Entry 3WZP (X-ray diffraction, 1.20 A resolution); this record covers chains B and D of the 4 polymer chains in the assembly.

# Chain B (and D)
Protein: Streptavidin
Source organism: Streptomyces avidinii
Notes: chain D of this document is another copy of the same molecule, construct and numbering; everything in this record applies to it too
UniProt: P22629 (SAV_STRAV); residues 13-139 here correspond to UniProt positions 37-163 (UniProt number = residue number + 24)
Sequence (129 residues; row label = number of the first residue in the row):
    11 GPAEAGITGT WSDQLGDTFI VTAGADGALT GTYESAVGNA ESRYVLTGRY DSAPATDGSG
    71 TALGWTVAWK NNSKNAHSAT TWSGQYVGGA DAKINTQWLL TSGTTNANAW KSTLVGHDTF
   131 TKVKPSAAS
Disordered / not traced: 134-139
Sequence notes: expression tag (11-12); engineered mutation Ser22 (Tyr46 in P22629), Asp23 (Asn47 in P22629), Asp27 (Ser51 in P22629), Ser83 (Tyr107 in P22629), Lys84 (Arg108 in P22629), Asp101 (Glu125 in P22629), Lys103 (Arg127 in P22629), Asn116 (Glu140 in P22629)
Residues lining bound ligands:
  - ZOF (6-({5-[(2E,3aS,4S,6aR)-2-iminohexahydro-1H-thieno[3,4-d]imidazol-4-yl]pentanoyl}amino)hexanoic acid), molecule 1: Asp23, Leu25, Asp27, Tyr43, Ser45, Val47, Gly48, Asn49, Ala50, Trp79, Ala86, Ser88, Thr90, Trp92, Trp108, Leu110, Ser112, Leu124, Asp128
  - ZOF, molecule 2: Trp120, Lys121, Leu124
Swiss-Prot annotation at these positions:
  - motif: Arg59 to Asp61 (Cell attachment site)
  - binding site (biotin): Tyr43, Tyr54, Trp92, Trp108, Trp120

# Chain B / chain D interface
Pairs across the interface (18):
  Val47(B) - Trp120(D)
  Gly48(B) - Trp120(D)
  Trp108(B) - Trp120(D)
  Leu109(B) - Val125(D)  hydrophobic
  Leu110(B) - Trp120(D)  hydrophobic
  Trp120(B) - Val47(D)
  Trp120(B) - Gly48(D)
  Trp120(B) - Trp108(D)
  Trp120(B) - Leu110(D)  hydrophobic
  Lys121(B) - Leu124(D)
  Thr123(B) - Leu124(D)
  Thr123(B) - Val125(D)  hydrogen bond (backbone-backbone)
  Leu124(B) - Lys121(D)
  Leu124(B) - Thr123(D)
  Leu124(B) - Leu124(D)  hydrophobic
  Val125(B) - Leu109(D)  hydrophobic
  Val125(B) - Thr123(D)  hydrogen bond (backbone-backbone)
  Val125(B) - Val125(D)  hydrophobic
Also at the interface, not in a pair above, chain B (11 interface residues in all): Leu25
Also at the interface, not in a pair above, chain D (11 interface residues in all): Leu25

# In short
Chain B and chain D each contribute 11 residues to their interface, with 2 hydrogen bonds. Its one hydrogen
bond, Thr123(B)-Val125(D), is backbone to backbone. Bound to chain B: compound ZOF. Curated annotation
(UniProt) lists 5 biotin-binding residues on chain B.
Both chains are Streptavidin (Streptomyces avidinii). Entry 3WZP (Crystal structure of the core streptavidin
mutant V21 (Y22S/N23D/S27D/Y83S/R84K/E101D/R103K/E116N) complexed with iminobiotin long tail (IMNtail) at ...)
was determined by X-ray diffraction (same publication as 3WZN, 3WZO and 3WZQ).
